Entry 6XWR (electron microscopy, 3.22 A resolution); this record covers chains A and C of the 3 polymer chains in the assembly.

== Chain A (and C) ==
Molecule: Proton/glutamate symporter, SDF family
Organism: Thermococcus kodakarensis (strain ATCC BAA-918 / JCM 12380 / KOD1)
Notes: chain C of this document is another copy of the same molecule, construct and numbering; everything in this record applies to it too
UniProt: Q5JID0 (Q5JID0_THEKO); residues 1-430 here = UniProt positions 1-430
Amino-acid sequence (430 residues; numbered 1 to 430; the number before each row is that of its first residue):
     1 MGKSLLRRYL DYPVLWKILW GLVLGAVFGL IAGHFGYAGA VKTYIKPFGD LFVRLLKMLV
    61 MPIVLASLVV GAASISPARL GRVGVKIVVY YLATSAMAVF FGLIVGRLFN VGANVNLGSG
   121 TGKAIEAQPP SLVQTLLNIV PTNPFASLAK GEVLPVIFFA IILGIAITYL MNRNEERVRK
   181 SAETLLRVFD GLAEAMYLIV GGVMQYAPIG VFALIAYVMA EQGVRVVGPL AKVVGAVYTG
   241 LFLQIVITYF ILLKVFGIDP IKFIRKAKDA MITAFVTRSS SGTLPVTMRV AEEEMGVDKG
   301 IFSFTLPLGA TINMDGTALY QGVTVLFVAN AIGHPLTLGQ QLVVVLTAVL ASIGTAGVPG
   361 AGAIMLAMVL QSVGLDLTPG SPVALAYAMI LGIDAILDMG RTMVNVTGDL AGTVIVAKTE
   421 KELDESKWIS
Disordered / not traced: 1-4
What the authors report for this chain:
  - conformationally variable residues (side-chain flip): Arg401

== How chain A and chain C interact ==
Pairs across the interface - 50 pairs, chain A then chain C:
  Pro47(A) - Val133(C)  hydrophobic
  Pro47(A) - Leu137(C)
  Asp50(A) - Leu137(C)
  Leu51(A) - Leu137(C)  hydrophobic
  Leu51(A) - Val140(C)  hydrophobic
  Arg54(A) - Leu137(C)  hydrogen bond (side chain-backbone)
  Arg54(A) - Asn138(C)
  Arg54(A) - Val140(C)  hydrogen bond (side chain-backbone)
  Arg54(A) - Pro141(C)
  Arg54(A) - Thr142(C)
  Leu55(A) - Val140(C)
  Leu55(A) - Phe158(C)  hydrophobic
  Lys57(A) - Thr142(C)
  Met58(A) - Pro141(C)
  Met58(A) - Thr142(C)  hydrogen bond (backbone-backbone)
  Met58(A) - Pro144(C)
  Met58(A) - Phe159(C)  hydrophobic
  Met61(A) - Asn143(C)
  Met61(A) - Phe145(C)  hydrophobic
  Pro62(A) - Pro144(C)  hydrophobic
  Pro62(A) - Phe145(C)
  Leu148(A) - Asn143(C)  hydrogen bond (backbone-side chain)
  Leu148(A) - Phe145(C)  hydrophobic
  Ala149(A) - Asn143(C)  hydrogen bond (backbone-side chain)
  Ala149(A) - Ala146(C)
  Gly151(A) - Asn143(C)
  Arg187(A) - Ser181(C)
  Arg187(A) - Thr184(C)
  Val188(A) - Thr184(C)
  Val188(A) - Val188(C)  hydrophobic
  Asp190(A) - Arg177(C)  salt bridge
  Asp190(A) - Ser181(C)
  Gly191(A) - Leu170(C)
  Gly191(A) - Ser181(C)
  Gly191(A) - Leu185(C)
  Leu192(A) - Leu185(C)
  Glu194(A) - Leu170(C)
  Glu194(A) - Arg173(C)  salt bridge
  Glu194(A) - Arg177(C)  salt bridge
  Glu194(A) - Val178(C)
  Ala195(A) - Leu163(C)  hydrophobic
  Ala195(A) - Ala166(C)
  Ala195(A) - Leu170(C)
  Met196(A) - Phe159(C)  hydrophobic
  Leu198(A) - Ala166(C)
  Leu198(A) - Tyr169(C)  hydrophobic
  Leu198(A) - Leu170(C)  hydrophobic
  Leu198(A) - Arg173(C)
  Ile199(A) - Ile162(C)  hydrophobic
  Ile199(A) - Ala166(C)  hydrophobic
Other interface residues (no listed pair), chain A (24 interface residues in all): Leu65, Thr184
Other interface residues (no listed pair), chain C (27 interface residues in all): Ala149, Lys180, Ala182

== In short ==
The interface between chain A and chain C involves 24 residues on one side and 27 on the other, with 5
hydrogen bonds and 3 salt bridges. Polar pairs include Asp190(A)-Arg177(C), Glu194(A)-Arg173(C) and
Glu194(A)-Arg177(C). From the paper: conformational variability at Arg401(A).
Chain A and chain C are both Proton/glutamate symporter, SDF family (Thermococcus kodakarensis (strain ATCC
BAA-918 / JCM 12380 / KOD1)); the structure, Structure of glutamate transporter homologue GltTk in sodium only
condition, was determined by electron microscopy together with 6XWN, 6XWO, 6XWP and 6XWQ from the same study.
